PDB entry 7P2T | X-ray diffraction, 2.30 A resolution | chain A

# Chain A
Name: Histone deacetylase 8
Source organism: Schistosoma mansoni
Reference sequence: A5H660 (A5H660_SCHMA); residue numbers follow UniProt; this construct covers 1-440
Sequence (440 residues; row label = number of the first residue in the row):
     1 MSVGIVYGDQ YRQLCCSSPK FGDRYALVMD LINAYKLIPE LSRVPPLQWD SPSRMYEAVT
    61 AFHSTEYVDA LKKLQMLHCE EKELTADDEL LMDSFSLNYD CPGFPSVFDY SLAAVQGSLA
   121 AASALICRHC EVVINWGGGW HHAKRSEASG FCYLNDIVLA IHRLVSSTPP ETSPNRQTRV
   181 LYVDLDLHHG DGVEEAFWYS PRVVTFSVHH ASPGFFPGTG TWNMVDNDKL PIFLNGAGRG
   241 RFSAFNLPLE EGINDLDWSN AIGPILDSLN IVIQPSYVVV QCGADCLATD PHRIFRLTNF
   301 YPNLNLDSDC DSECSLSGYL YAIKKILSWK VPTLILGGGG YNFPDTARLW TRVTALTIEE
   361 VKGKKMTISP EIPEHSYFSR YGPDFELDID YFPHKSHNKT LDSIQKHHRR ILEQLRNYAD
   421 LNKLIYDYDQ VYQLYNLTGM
Unresolved in the structure: 80-82, 165-171, 251-252, 304-316, 394-401, 436-440
Differences from the reference sequence: conflict K395 (Glu in A5H660)
Metal / ion sites: K+ site 1: D184, D186, H188, S207, V208; Zn2+: D186, H188, D285; K+ site 2: F197, S200, V203, S243
Residues lining bound ligands: 4VX (5-[[(2R)-7-bromanyl-2-phenyl-2,3-dihydrothieno[3,2-b]indol-4-yl]methyl]-N-oxidanyl-thiophene-2-carboxamide): K20, F21, D100, P102, H142, G150, F151, D186, H188, F216, D285, G339
From the paper describing this entry:
  - conformationally variable residues (side-chain flip): F151, Y341
  - mutagenesis - W198A: decreased catalytic activity
  - mutagenesis - W198A: decreased binding to NF2886
  - specificity-determining residues: E195, W198 (by similarity / conservation)
  - catalytic residues: D186, H188, D285, Y341 (citing earlier work)

# Summary
Chain A binds compound 4VX. The K+ site 1 is built by D184, D186, H188, S207 and V208. D186, H188 and D285
coordinate Zn2+. The paper reports catalytic residues D186, H188 and D285 among others; W198A reduces
catalytic activity.
Chain A is Histone deacetylase 8 (Schistosoma mansoni); the structure, Tetartohedrally twinned crystal
structure of Schistosoma mansoni HDAC8 in complex with a tricyclic thieno[3,2-b]indole capped
hydroxamate-based ..., was determined by X-ray diffraction together with 7POZ, 7P2S, 7P2U and 7P2V from the
same study.
